Entry 1O7D (X-ray diffraction, 2.70 A resolution); this record covers chains D and E of the 5 polymer chains in the assembly.

Chain D:
Molecule: Lysosomal alpha-mannosidase
Source organism: Bos taurus
Notes: EC 3.2.1.24; fragment: alpha-mannosidase d peptide, residues 592-873
UniProtKB: Q29451 (MA2B1_BOVIN); residues 603-884 here correspond to UniProt positions 592-873 (UniProt number = residue number - 11)
Chain sequence (282 residues; row label = number of the first residue in the row):
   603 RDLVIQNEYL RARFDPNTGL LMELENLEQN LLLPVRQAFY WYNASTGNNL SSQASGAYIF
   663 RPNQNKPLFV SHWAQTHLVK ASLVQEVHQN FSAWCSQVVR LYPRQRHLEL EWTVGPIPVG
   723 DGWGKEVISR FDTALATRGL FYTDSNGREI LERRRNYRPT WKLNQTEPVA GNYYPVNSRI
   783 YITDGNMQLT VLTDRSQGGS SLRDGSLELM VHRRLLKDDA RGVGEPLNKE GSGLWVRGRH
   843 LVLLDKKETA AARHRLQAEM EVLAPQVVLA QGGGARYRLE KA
Not modelled in the structure: 630-632, 876-884
Glycans and other covalent adducts: N-acetylglucosamine (NAG) linked to Asn645, Asn692, Asn766
Swiss-Prot annotation at these positions:
  - glycosylation (N-linked (GlcNAc...) asparagine): Asn645, Asn651, Asn692, Asn766

Chain E:
Molecule: Lysosomal alpha-mannosidase
Source organism: Bos taurus
Notes: EC 3.2.1.24; fragment: alpha-mannosidase e peptide, residues 874-999
UniProtKB: Q29451 (MA2B1_BOVIN); residues 885-1010 here correspond to UniProt positions 874-999 (UniProt number = residue number - 11)
Chain sequence (126 residues; numbered 885 to 1010; the number before each row is that of its first residue):
   885 PRTQFSGLRR ELPPSVRLLT LARWGPETLL LRLEHQFAVG EDSGRNLSSP VTLDLTNLFS
   945 AFTITNLRET TLAANQLLAY ASRLQWTTDT GPTPHPSPSR PVSATITLQP MEIRTFLASV
  1005 QWEEDG
Not modelled in the structure: 974-987, 1008-1010
Swiss-Prot annotation at these positions:
  - glycosylation: Asn930 (N-linked (GlcNAc...) asparagine)

How chain D and chain E interact:
Pairs across the interface - 21 pairs, chain D then chain E:
  Arg750(D) with Glu918(E), salt bridge; Met995(E), hydrogen bond (side chain-backbone); Ile997(E)
  Glu751(D) with Met995(E)
  Glu850(D) with Ser927(E), hydrogen bond (backbone-side chain)
  Thr851(D) with Ser927(E), hydrogen bond (backbone-side chain)
  Ala852(D) with Ser927(E)
  Ala853(D) with Glu925(E); Ser927(E), hydrogen bond (backbone-side chain)
  Ala854(D) with Phe921(E), hydrophobic; Ser927(E), hydrogen bond (backbone-side chain); Arg929(E); Leu931(E), hydrophobic
  Arg857(D) with Gln920(E), hydrogen bond (side chain-backbone); Phe921(E); Ala922(E); Glu925(E), salt bridge
  Leu858(D) with Pro898(E); Gln920(E)
  Glu861(D) with Arg901(E), salt bridge; Gln920(E)
Interface residues without a listed pair, chain D (13 interface residues in all): Ile752, His856, Leu865
Interface residues without a listed pair, chain E (15 interface residues in all): Leu902, His919, Gly928

Overview:
The interface between chain D and chain E involves 13 residues on one side and 15 on the other; the contacts
include 6 hydrogen bonds and 3 salt bridges. Among the polar pairs are Arg750(D)-Glu918(E),
Arg857(D)-Glu925(E) and Glu861(D)-Arg901(E).
Chain D is Lysosomal alpha-mannosidase and chain E is Lysosomal alpha-mannosidase, both from Bos taurus; the
structure, The structure of the bovine lysosomal a-mannosidase suggests a novel mechanism for low pH
activation, was determined by X-ray diffraction.
